Entry 3LWO (X-ray diffraction, 2.85 A resolution); this record covers chains A and E of the 5 polymer chains in the assembly.

[Chain A]
Name: Pseudouridine synthase Cbf5
From: Pyrococcus furiosus
Notes: EC 5.4.99.-
Reference sequence: Q7LWY0 (TRUB_PYRFU); residues 4-343 here correspond to UniProt positions 1-340 (UniProt number = residue number - 3)
Sequence (340 residues; each row starts with the number of its first residue):
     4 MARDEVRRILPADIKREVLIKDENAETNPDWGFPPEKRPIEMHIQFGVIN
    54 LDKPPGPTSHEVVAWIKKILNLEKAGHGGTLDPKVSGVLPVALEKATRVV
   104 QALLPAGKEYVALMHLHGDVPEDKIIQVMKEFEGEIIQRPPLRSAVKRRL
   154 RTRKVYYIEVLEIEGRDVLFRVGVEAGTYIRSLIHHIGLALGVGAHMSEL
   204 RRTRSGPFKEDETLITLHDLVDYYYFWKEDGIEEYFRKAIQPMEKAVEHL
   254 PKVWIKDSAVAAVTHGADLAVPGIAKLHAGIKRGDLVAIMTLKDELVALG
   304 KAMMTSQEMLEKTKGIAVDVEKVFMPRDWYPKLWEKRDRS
Disordered / not traced: 4-10, 143-152, 338-343
Curated features (UniProtKB/Swiss-Prot):
  - active site: Asp-85 (Nucleophile)
Reported in the primary citation:
  - catalytic residues: Asp-85 (citing earlier work)
  - binding site for the 13-nt RNA strand (chain E): Asp-85, Tyr-113, Ile-183
  - mutagenesis - D85A: abolished catalytic activity

[Chain E]
Molecule: 13-nt RNA strand
Sequence (13 nucleotides; numbered 5 to 17; the number before each row is that of its first residue):
     5 GAGCGUGCGGUUU
Modified positions: 5BU (5-bromo-uridine-5'-monophosphate) at position 10

[Interface between chain A and chain E]
Residue-residue contacts (26; chain A residue first):
  His-63(A) with C12(E), salt bridge to the phosphate
  His-80(A) with G9(E), hydrogen bond to the base
  Gly-81(A) with G9(E), hydrogen bond to the base
  Gly-82(A) with G9(E), sugar contact; 5BU_10(E), phosphate contact
  Thr-83(A) with G9(E), hydrogen bond to the sugar; 5BU_10(E), sugar contact; G11(E), phosphate contact
  Asp-85(A) with 5BU_10(E), hydrogen bond to the sugar; G11(E), base contact
  Pro-86(A) with G11(E), base contact
  Leu-107(A) with G9(E), base contact
  Lys-111(A) with 5BU_10(E), phosphate contact
  Tyr-113(A) with 5BU_10(E), phosphate contact
  Arg-154(A) with G9(E), salt bridge to the phosphate
  Arg-156(A) with G9(E), salt bridge to the phosphate
  Ala-179(A) with G9(E), phosphate contact; 5BU_10(E), phosphate contact
  Gly-180(A) with G9(E), phosphate contact; 5BU_10(E), hydrogen bond to the phosphate
  Thr-181(A) with 5BU_10(E), base contact
  Tyr-182(A) with 5BU_10(E), base contact
  Ile-183(A) with 5BU_10(E), hydrogen bond to the base
  Arg-184(A) with 5BU_10(E), hydrogen bond to the base
  Leu-203(A) with 5BU_10(E), base contact
  Arg-205(A) with 5BU_10(E), salt bridge to the phosphate
Interface residues without a listed pair, chain A (22 interface residues in all): Thr-61, Met-200
Interface residues without a listed pair, chain E (5 interface residues in all): C8

[In short]
Chain A and chain E form an interface of 22 and 5 residues respectively; the contacts include 7 hydrogen bonds
and 4 salt bridges. Among the polar pairs are His-80(A)/G9(E), Gly-81(A)/G9(E) and Ile-183(A)/5BU_10(E).
UniProt lists active-site residue Asp-85(A) on chain A. From the paper: the catalytic residue Asp-85(A); D85A
of chain A abolishes catalytic activity.
Here chain A is Pseudouridine synthase Cbf5 (Pyrococcus furiosus) and chain E is a 13-nt RNA strand. Entry
3LWO (Structure of H/ACA RNP bound to a substrate RNA containing 5BrU) was determined by X-ray diffraction
(same publication as 3LWP).
